Entry 3GRB (X-ray diffraction, 1.75 A resolution); this record covers chains A and B of the 4 polymer chains in the assembly.

Chain A (and B):
Protein: Transthyretin
From: Homo sapiens
Notes: fragment: to 147; chain B of this document is another copy of the same molecule, construct and numbering; everything in this record applies to it too
UniProtKB: P02766 (TTHY_HUMAN); residues 1-127 here correspond to UniProt positions 21-147 (UniProt number = residue number + 20)
Sequence (127 residues; row label = number of the first residue in the row):
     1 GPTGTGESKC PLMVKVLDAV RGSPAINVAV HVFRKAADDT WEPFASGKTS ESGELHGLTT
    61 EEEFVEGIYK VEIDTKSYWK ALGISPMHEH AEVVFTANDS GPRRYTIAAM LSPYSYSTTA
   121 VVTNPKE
Disordered / not traced: 1-9, 126-127 (chain B: 1-9, 125-127)
Construct notes: engineered mutation Met87 (Phe107 in P02766), Met110 (Leu130 in P02766)
Bound ions: Zn2+ site 1: Cys10, His56; Zn2+ site 2: His31, Glu72, Asp74; Zn2+ site 3: His88, His90, Glu92
Swiss-Prot annotation at these positions:
  - binding site (L-thyroxine): Lys15, Glu54, Ser117
  - modified residue: Cys10 (Sulfocysteine), Glu42 (4-carboxyglutamate), Ser52 (Phosphoserine)
  - glycosylation: Asn98 (N-linked (GlcNAc...) asparagine)
Reported in the primary citation:
  - Zn2+ coordination: Cys10, His56, His88, His90, Glu92

How chain A and chain B interact:
Contacting residue pairs (39):
  Ile68(A) with His88(B); Glu89(B)
  Met87(A) with Val93(B), hydrophobic; Val94(B); Phe95(B); Thr96(B), hydrogen bond (backbone-backbone)
  His88(A) with Ile68(B); Val94(B); Phe95(B); Thr96(B), hydrogen bond
  Glu89(A) with Ile68(B); Thr96(B), hydrogen bond
  Glu92(A) with Val94(B); Tyr116(B), hydrogen bond (backbone-side chain)
  Val93(A) with Met87(B), hydrophobic
  Val94(A) with Met87(B); His88(B); Glu92(B)
  Phe95(A) with Met87(B)
  Thr96(A) with Met87(B), hydrogen bond (backbone-backbone); His88(B), hydrogen bond; Glu89(B), hydrogen bond
  Tyr114(A) with Thr119(B); Ala120(B), hydrogen bond (backbone-backbone); Val122(B), hydrophobic
  Ser115(A) with Thr118(B), hydrogen bond (side chain-backbone); Thr119(B), hydrogen bond
  Tyr116(A) with Glu92(B), hydrogen bond (side chain-backbone); Tyr116(B), hydrogen bond; Ser117(B); Thr118(B), hydrogen bond (backbone-backbone)
  Ser117(A) with Tyr116(B); Ser117(B), hydrogen bond
  Thr118(A) with Tyr114(B); Ser115(B), hydrogen bond (backbone-side chain); Tyr116(B), hydrogen bond (backbone-backbone)
  Thr119(A) with Tyr114(B); Ser115(B), hydrogen bond
  Ala120(A) with Tyr114(B), hydrogen bond (backbone-backbone)
Interface residues without a listed pair, chain A (17 interface residues in all): Val122

Summary:
The chain A/chain B interface involves 17 residues from each chain, with 18 hydrogen bonds. Among the polar
pairs are His88(A)-Thr96(B), Glu89(A)-Thr96(B) and Glu92(A)-Tyr116(B). The Zn2+ site 1 is built by Cys10(A)
and His56(A). UniProt lists 3 L-thyroxine-binding residues on chain A. From the paper: Zn2+ coordination by
Cys10(A), His56(A) and His88(A) among others.
Chain A and chain B are both Transthyretin (Homo sapiens); the structure, Crystal structure of the F87M/L110M
mutant of human transthyretin at pH 6.5, was determined by X-ray diffraction together with 3GPS, 3GRG, 3DGD
and 3DID from the same study.
